PDB entry 6BGL | electron microscopy, 3.40 A resolution | chains U and Y of the 42 polymer chains in the assembly

== Chain U (and Y) ==
Name: Proteasome subunit beta
Organism: Mycobacterium tuberculosis
Notes: EC 3.4.25.1; chain Y of this document is another copy of the same molecule, construct and numbering; everything in this record applies to it too
UniProtKB: A5U4D6 (PSB_MYCTA); residues 301-534 here correspond to UniProt positions 58-291 (UniProt number = residue number - 243)
Sequence (240 residues; row label = number of the first residue in the row):
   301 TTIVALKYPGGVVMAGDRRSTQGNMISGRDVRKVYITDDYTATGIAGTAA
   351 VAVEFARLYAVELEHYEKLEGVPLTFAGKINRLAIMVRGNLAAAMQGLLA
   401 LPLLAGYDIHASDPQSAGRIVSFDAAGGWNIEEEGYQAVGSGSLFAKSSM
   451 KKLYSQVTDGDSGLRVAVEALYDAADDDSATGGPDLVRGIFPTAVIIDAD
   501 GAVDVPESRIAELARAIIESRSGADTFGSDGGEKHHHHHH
Disordered / not traced: 523-540
Construct notes: expression tag (535-540)
UniProt features mapped onto this chain:
  - active site: Thr301 (Nucleophile)

== How chain U and chain Y interact ==
Residue-residue contacts (7):
  Lys451(U) with Asp473(Y), salt bridge; Asp476(Y), salt bridge; Asp477(Y), salt bridge
  Lys452(U) with Asp473(Y), salt bridge
  Asp473(U) with Lys451(Y), salt bridge
  Asp476(U) with Lys451(Y), salt bridge
  Asp477(U) with Lys451(Y), salt bridge
Also at the interface, not in a pair above, chain U (7 interface residues in all): Ser448, Arg521
Also at the interface, not in a pair above, chain Y (7 interface residues in all): Phe445, Ser448, Lys452

== Summary ==
The chain U/chain Y interface involves 7 residues from each chain; the contacts include 7 salt bridges. Polar
contacts include Lys451(U)-Asp473(Y), Lys451(U)-Asp476(Y) and Lys451(U)-Asp477(Y). UniProt lists active-site
residue Thr301(U) on chain U.
Both chains are Proteasome subunit beta (Mycobacterium tuberculosis). Entry 6BGL (Doubly PafE-capped 20S core
particle in Mycobacterium tuberculosis) was determined by electron microscopy together with 6BGO from the same
study.
